PDB entry 9IX4 | electron microscopy, 2.96 A resolution | chains A and B of the 6 polymer chains in the assembly

== Chain A (and B) ==
Molecule: DdmD
Notes: chain B of this document is another copy of the same molecule, construct and numbering; everything in this record applies to it too
UniProtKB: A0A5R8LS59 (A0A5R8LS59_LACZE); numbering as in UniProt (aligned over 1-1192)
Amino-acid sequence (1192 residues; numbered 1 to 1192; the number before each row is that of its first residue):
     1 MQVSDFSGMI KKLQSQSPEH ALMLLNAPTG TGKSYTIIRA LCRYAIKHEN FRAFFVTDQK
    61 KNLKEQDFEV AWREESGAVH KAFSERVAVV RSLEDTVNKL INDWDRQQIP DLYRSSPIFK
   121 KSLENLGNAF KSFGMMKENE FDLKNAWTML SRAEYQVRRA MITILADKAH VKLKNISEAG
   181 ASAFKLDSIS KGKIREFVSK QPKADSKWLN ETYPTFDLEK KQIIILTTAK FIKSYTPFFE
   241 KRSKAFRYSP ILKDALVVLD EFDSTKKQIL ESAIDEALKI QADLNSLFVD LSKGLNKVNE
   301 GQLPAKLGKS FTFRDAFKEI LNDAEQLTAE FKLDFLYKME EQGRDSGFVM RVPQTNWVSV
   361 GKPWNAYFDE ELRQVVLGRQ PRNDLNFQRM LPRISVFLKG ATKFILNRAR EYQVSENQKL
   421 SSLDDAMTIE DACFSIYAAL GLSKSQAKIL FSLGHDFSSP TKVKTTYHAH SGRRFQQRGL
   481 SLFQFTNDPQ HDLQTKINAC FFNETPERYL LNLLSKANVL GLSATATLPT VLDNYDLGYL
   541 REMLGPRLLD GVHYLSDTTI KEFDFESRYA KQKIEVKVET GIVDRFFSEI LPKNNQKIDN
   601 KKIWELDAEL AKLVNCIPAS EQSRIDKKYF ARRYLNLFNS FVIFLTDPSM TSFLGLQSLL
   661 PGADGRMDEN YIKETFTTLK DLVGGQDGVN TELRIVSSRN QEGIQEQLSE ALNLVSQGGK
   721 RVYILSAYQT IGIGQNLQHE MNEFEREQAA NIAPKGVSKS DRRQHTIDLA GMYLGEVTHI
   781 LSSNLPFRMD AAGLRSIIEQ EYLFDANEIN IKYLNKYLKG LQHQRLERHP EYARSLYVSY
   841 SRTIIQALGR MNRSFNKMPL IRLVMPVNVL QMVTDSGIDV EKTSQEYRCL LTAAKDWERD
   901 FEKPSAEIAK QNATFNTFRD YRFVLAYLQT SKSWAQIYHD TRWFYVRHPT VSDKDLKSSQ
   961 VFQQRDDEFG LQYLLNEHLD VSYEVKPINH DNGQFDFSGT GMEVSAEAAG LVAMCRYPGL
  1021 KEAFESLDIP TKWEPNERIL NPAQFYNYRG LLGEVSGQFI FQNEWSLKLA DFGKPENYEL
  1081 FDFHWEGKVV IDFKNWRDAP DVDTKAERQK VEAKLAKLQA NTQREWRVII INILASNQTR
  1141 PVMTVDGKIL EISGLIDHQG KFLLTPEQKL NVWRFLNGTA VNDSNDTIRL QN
Disordered / not traced: 1179-1192 (chain B: 619-625, 1178-1192)
Construct notes: conflict S7 (Leu in A0A5R8LS59), I46 (Val in A0A5R8LS59), S115 (Asn in A0A5R8LS59), E154 (Asp in A0A5R8LS59), K174 (Arg in A0A5R8LS59), A179 (Glu in A0A5R8LS59), D187 (Asn in A0A5R8LS59), F313 (Ser in A0A5R8LS59), H468 (Tyr in A0A5R8LS59), E575 (Gln in A0A5R8LS59), D681 (Glu in A0A5R8LS59), I704 (Val in A0A5R8LS59), R762 (Pro in A0A5R8LS59), P859 (Thr in A0A5R8LS59), V1090 (Ala in A0A5R8LS59), D1101 (Asn in A0A5R8LS59), A1106 (Val in A0A5R8LS59), R1140 (Gln in A0A5R8LS59), T1165 (Met in A0A5R8LS59)
Small-molecule neighbours: ADP (adenosine-5'-diphosphate): M1, T29, G30, T31, G32, K33, S34, Y35, T36, R762, R763
Reported in the primary citation:
  - binding site for the 13-nt DNA strand: K144, Y629, R633, H779
  - binding site for ADP: T31, K33, S34, Y35, R853

== Interface between chain A and chain B ==
Residue-residue contacts (87):
  N128(A) - M135(B)
  N128(A) - M136(B)
  S132(A) - S132(B)
  S132(A) - M135(B)
  S132(A) - M136(B)  hydrogen bond
  M135(A) - K131(B)
  M135(A) - M135(B)  hydrophobic
  M136(A) - A129(B)  hydrophobic
  M136(A) - M149(B)  hydrophobic
  N139(A) - Q156(B)
  F141(A) - R152(B)
  D142(A) - M149(B)
  N145(A) - N145(B)  hydrogen bond
  N145(A) - M149(B)
  N145(A) - R152(B)
  M149(A) - M136(B)  hydrophobic
  M149(A) - D142(B)
  M149(A) - N145(B)
  M149(A) - A146(B)
  M149(A) - M149(B)  hydrophobic
  R152(A) - F141(B)  hydrogen bond (side chain-backbone)
  R152(A) - D142(B)
  R152(A) - N145(B)
  A179(A) - D345(B)
  R242(A) - D488(B)  salt bridge
  R242(A) - Q490(B)
  K293(A) - K293(B)
  K293(A) - K297(B)
  K297(A) - D334(B)  hydrogen bond (side chain-backbone)
  G301(A) - F335(B)
  G301(A) - R373(B)  hydrogen bond (backbone-side chain)
  Q302(A) - D334(B)
  Q302(A) - F335(B)
  L303(A) - L336(B)  hydrophobic
  L303(A) - R373(B)
  P304(A) - L336(B)
  P304(A) - L372(B)
  P304(A) - R373(B)
  P304(A) - Q374(B)
  A305(A) - E371(B)
  A305(A) - L372(B)  hydrogen bond (backbone-backbone)
  A305(A) - R373(B)
  L307(A) - L493(B)  hydrophobic
  D334(A) - Q302(B)
  F335(A) - G301(B)
  F335(A) - Q302(B)
  L336(A) - P304(B)
  L336(A) - A439(B)  hydrophobic
  E371(A) - A305(B)
  L372(A) - P304(B)
  L372(A) - A305(B)  hydrogen bond (backbone-backbone)
  R373(A) - G301(B)  hydrogen bond (side chain-backbone)
  R373(A) - L303(B)
  R373(A) - P304(B)
  R373(A) - A305(B)
  Y412(A) - D492(B)  hydrogen bond
  Y412(A) - L493(B)
  D431(A) - P489(B)
  D431(A) - Q490(B)
  F434(A) - Q490(B)
  S435(A) - P489(B)  hydrogen bond (side chain-backbone)
  S435(A) - Q490(B)  hydrogen bond (backbone-backbone)
  S435(A) - D492(B)
  S435(A) - L493(B)
  A438(A) - H491(B)
  A438(A) - Q494(B)  hydrogen bond (backbone-side chain)
  A439(A) - L493(B)  hydrophobic
  K444(A) - Q490(B)  hydrogen bond
  D488(A) - R242(B)  salt bridge
  P489(A) - D431(B)
  P489(A) - S435(B)  hydrogen bond (backbone-side chain)
  Q490(A) - R242(B)
  Q490(A) - D431(B)  hydrogen bond
  Q490(A) - F434(B)
  Q490(A) - S435(B)  hydrogen bond (backbone-backbone)
  Q490(A) - K444(B)  hydrogen bond
  H491(A) - S435(B)
  H491(A) - A438(B)
  D492(A) - Y412(B)  hydrogen bond
  D492(A) - S435(B)  hydrogen bond (backbone-side chain)
  L493(A) - K306(B)
  L493(A) - L307(B)  hydrophobic
  L493(A) - Y412(B)
  L493(A) - S435(B)
  L493(A) - A439(B)  hydrophobic
  Q494(A) - A438(B)  hydrogen bond (side chain-backbone)
  Q494(A) - A439(B)
Also at the interface, not in a pair above, chain A (47 interface residues in all): A129, A146, E300, K306, Q374, E416, I436
Also at the interface, not in a pair above, chain B (47 interface residues in all): N128, E300, I436

== In short ==
Chain A and chain B each contribute 47 residues to their interface, with 20 hydrogen bonds and 2 salt bridges.
Polar pairs include R242(A)-D488(B), S132(A)-M136(B) and N145(A)-N145(B). From the paper: a binding site for
ADP at T31(A), K33(A) and S34(A) among others; a binding site for the 13-nt DNA strand at K144(A), Y629(A) and
R633(A) among others.
Both chains are DdmD. Entry 9IX4 (Cryo-EM structure of Lactobacillus casei DdmD dimer bound with DNA) was
determined by electron microscopy together with 9IW3 and 9IXM from the same study.
